PDB entry 2I0R | X-ray diffraction, 1.40 A resolution | chains A and B of the 4 polymer chains in the assembly

[Chain A (and B)]
Molecule: Aromatic Amine Dehydrogenase
Organism: Alcaligenes faecalis
Notes: EC 1.4.99.4; chain B of this document is another copy of the same molecule, construct and numbering; everything in this record applies to it too
UniProtKB: P84888 (AAUB_ALCFA); residues 73-432 here correspond to UniProt positions 30-389 (UniProt number = residue number - 43)
Sequence (361 residues; row label = number of the first residue in the row):
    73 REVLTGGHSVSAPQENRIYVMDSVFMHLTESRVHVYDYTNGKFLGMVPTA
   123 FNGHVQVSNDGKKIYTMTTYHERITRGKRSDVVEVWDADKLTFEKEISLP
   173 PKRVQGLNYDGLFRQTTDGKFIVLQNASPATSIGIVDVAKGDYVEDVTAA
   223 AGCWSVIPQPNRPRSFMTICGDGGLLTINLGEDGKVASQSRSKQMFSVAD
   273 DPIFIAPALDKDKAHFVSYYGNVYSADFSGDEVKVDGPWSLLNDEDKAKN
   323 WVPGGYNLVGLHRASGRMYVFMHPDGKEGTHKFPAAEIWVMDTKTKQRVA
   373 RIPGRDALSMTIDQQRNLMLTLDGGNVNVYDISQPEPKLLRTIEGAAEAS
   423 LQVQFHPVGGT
Not modelled in the structure: 433 (chain B: 73)
Disulfide bonds: Cys-225/Cys-242

[Interface between chain A and chain B]
Contacting residue pairs (33; chain A residue first):
  Val-96(A) / His-99(B)
  Met-98(A) / Glu-102(B)
  His-99(A) / Val-96(B)
  His-99(A) / His-99(B)
  His-99(A) / Glu-102(B)  salt bridge
  His-99(A) / Arg-104(B)
  His-99(A) / Glu-420(B)  salt bridge
  Leu-100(A) / Glu-102(B)  hydrogen bond (backbone-side chain)
  Thr-101(A) / Glu-102(B)  hydrogen bond
  Glu-102(A) / Met-98(B)
  Glu-102(A) / His-99(B)  salt bridge
  Glu-102(A) / Leu-100(B)  hydrogen bond (side chain-backbone)
  Glu-102(A) / Thr-101(B)  hydrogen bond
  Arg-104(A) / His-99(B)
  Pro-120(A) / Thr-147(B)
  Ala-122(A) / Ile-146(B)  hydrophobic
  Tyr-142(A) / Arg-145(B)
  Tyr-142(A) / Ile-146(B)  hydrophobic
  Arg-145(A) / Tyr-142(B)
  Arg-145(A) / Ser-152(B)
  Arg-145(A) / Glu-168(B)  salt bridge
  Ile-146(A) / Ala-122(B)  hydrophobic
  Ile-146(A) / Tyr-142(B)  hydrophobic
  Thr-147(A) / Pro-120(B)
  Arg-148(A) / Glu-156(B)  salt bridge
  Arg-148(A) / Phe-165(B)
  Arg-148(A) / Glu-168(B)  salt bridge
  Ser-152(A) / Arg-145(B)
  Glu-156(A) / Arg-148(B)  salt bridge
  Phe-165(A) / Arg-148(B)
  Glu-168(A) / Arg-145(B)  salt bridge
  Glu-168(A) / Arg-148(B)  salt bridge
  Glu-420(A) / His-99(B)  salt bridge
Other interface residues (no listed pair), chain A (20 interface residues in all): Glu-144

[Summary]
The interface between chain A and chain B involves 20 residues on one side and 19 on the other, with 4
hydrogen bonds and 10 salt bridges. Polar pairs include His-99(A)/Glu-102(B), His-99(A)/Glu-420(B) and
Arg-145(A)/Glu-168(B).
Chain A and chain B are both Aromatic Amine Dehydrogenase (Alcaligenes faecalis); the structure, Crystal
structure of aromatic amine dehydrogenase TTQ-formamide adduct, was determined by X-ray diffraction together
with 2I0S, 2I0T, 2OIZ, 2OJY, 2OK4 and 2OK6 from the same study.
